Entry 7ZSA (electron microscopy, 4.00 A resolution); this record covers chains N and e of the 38 polymer chains in the assembly.

[Chain N]
Molecule: Non-template DNA
Sequence (209 nucleotides; row label = number of the first residue in the row; numbers below 1 keep their minus sign (DA-73 is residue -73)):
   -73 AGCACGCTGT GTATATAATA GCTATGGAAC GTTCGATTCA CCTCCGATGT GTGTTGTACA
   -13 TACATAAAAA TATCATAGCT CTTCTGCGCT GTGTTGGTCG TAGACAGCTC TAGCACCGCT
    47 TAAACGCACG TACGCGCTGT CCCCCGCGTT TTAACCGCCA AGGGGATTAC TCCCTAGTCT
   107 CCAGGCACGT GTCAGATATA TACATCGAT

[Chain e]
Name: Histone H3.2
Source organism: Xenopus laevis
UniProtKB: P84233 (H32_XENLA); residues 1-135 here correspond to UniProt positions 2-136 (UniProt number = residue number + 1)
Chain sequence (135 residues; numbered 1 to 135; the number before each row is that of its first residue):
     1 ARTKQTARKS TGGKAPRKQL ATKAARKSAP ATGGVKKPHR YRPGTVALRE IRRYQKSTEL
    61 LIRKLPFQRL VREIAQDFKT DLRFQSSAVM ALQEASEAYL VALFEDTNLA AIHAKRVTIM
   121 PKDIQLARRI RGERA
Disordered / not traced: 1-36, 135
Sequence notes: conflict Ala102 (Gly103 in P84233); engineered mutation Ala110 (Cys111 in P84233)
UniProt features mapped onto this chain:
  - modified residue: Arg2 (Asymmetric dimethylarginine), Thr3 (Phosphothreonine), Lys4 (Allysine), Gln5 (5-glutamyl dopamine), Thr6 (Phosphothreonine), Arg8 (Citrulline), Lys9 (N6,N6,N6-trimethyllysine), Ser10 (ADP-ribosylserine), Thr11 (Phosphothreonine), Lys14 (N6-(2-hydroxyisobutyryl)lysine), Arg17 (Asymmetric dimethylarginine), Lys18 (N6-(2-hydroxyisobutyryl)lysine), Lys23 (N6-(2-hydroxyisobutyryl)lysine), Arg26 (Citrulline), Lys27 (N6,N6,N6-trimethyllysine), Ser28 (ADP-ribosylserine), Lys36 (N6,N6,N6-trimethyllysine), Lys37 (N6-methyllysine), Tyr41 (Phosphotyrosine), Lys56 (N6,N6,N6-trimethyllysine) and 8 more in UniProt

[Interface between chain N and chain e]
Pairs across the interface (17; chain N residue first):
  DC71(N) with Pro43(e), phosphate contact
  DG72(N) with Arg40(e), base contact; Pro43(e), phosphate contact; Gly44(e), hydrogen bond to the phosphate; Val46(e), phosphate contact; Ala47(e), phosphate contact
  DC73(N) with His39(e), phosphate contact; Arg40(e), sugar contact; Tyr41(e), phosphate contact
  DA80(N) with Arg63(e), sugar contact; Leu65(e), phosphate contact; Pro66(e), phosphate contact; Arg69(e), salt bridge to the phosphate
  DC81(N) with Arg63(e), phosphate contact; Lys64(e), hydrogen bond to the phosphate; Leu65(e), hydrogen bond to the phosphate
  DG90(N) with Arg83(e), sugar contact
Interface residues without a listed pair, chain N (7 interface residues in all): DG89
Interface residues without a listed pair, chain e (15 interface residues in all): Arg42, Thr45

[In short]
Chain N and chain e form an interface of 7 and 15 residues respectively; the contacts include 3 hydrogen bonds
and 1 salt bridge. Polar pairs include DG72(N)-Gly44(e), DC81(N)-Lys64(e) and DC81(N)-Leu65(e).
Chain N is Non-template DNA and chain e is Histone H3.2 (Xenopus laevis); the structure, Yeast RNA polymerase
II transcription pre-initiation complex with the +1 nucleosome and NTP (complex B), was determined by electron
microscopy, deposited together with 7ZS9 and 7ZSB.
